6EZ6 - chain A; structure by X-ray diffraction, 2.04 A resolution.

[Chain A]
Molecule: Phosphatidylinositol 4,5-bisphosphate 3-kinase catalytic subunit delta isoform
Organism: Mus musculus
Notes: EC 2.7.1.153
UniProt: O35904 (PK3CD_MOUSE); the construct has insertions or renumbered stretches relative to UniProt, so the offset changes along the chain: -6 to 98 = UniProt 1-105; 106-507 = UniProt 106-507; 509-1044 = UniProt 508-1043
Chain sequence (1051 residues; row label = number of the first residue in the row; numbers below 1 keep their minus sign (Met-6 is residue -6)):
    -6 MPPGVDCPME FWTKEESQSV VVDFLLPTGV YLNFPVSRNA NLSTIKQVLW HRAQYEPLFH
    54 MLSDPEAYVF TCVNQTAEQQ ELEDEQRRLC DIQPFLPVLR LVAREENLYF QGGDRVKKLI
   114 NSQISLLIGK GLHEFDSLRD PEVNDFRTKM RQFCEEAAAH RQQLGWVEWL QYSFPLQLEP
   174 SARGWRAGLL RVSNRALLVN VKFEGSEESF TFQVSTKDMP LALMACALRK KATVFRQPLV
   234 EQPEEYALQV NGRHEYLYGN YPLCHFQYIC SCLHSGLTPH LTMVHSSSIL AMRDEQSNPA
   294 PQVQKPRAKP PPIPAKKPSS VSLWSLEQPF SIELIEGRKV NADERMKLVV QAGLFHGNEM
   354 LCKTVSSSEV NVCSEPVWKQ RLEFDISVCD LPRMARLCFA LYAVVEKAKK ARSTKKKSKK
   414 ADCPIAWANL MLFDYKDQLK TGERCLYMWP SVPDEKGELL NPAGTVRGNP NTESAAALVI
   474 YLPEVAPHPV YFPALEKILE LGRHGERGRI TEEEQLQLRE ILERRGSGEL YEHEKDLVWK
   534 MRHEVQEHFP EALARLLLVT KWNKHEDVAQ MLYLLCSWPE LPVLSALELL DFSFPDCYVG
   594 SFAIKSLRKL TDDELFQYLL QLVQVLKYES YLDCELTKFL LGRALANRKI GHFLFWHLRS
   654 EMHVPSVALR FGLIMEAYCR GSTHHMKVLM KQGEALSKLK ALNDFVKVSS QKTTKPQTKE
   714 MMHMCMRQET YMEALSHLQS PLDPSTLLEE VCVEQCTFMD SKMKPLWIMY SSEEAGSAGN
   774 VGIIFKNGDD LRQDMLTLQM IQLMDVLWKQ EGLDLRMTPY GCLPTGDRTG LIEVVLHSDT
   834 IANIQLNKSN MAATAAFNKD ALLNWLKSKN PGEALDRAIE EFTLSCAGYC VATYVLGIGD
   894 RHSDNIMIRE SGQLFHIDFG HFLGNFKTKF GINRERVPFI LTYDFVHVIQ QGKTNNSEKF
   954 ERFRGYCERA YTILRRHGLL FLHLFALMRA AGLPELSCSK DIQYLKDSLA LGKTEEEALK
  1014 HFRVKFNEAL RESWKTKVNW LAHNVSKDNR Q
Unresolved in the structure: -6 to 106, 178-186, 294-314, 399-414, 446-451, 518-520, 919-926, 1033-1044
Construct notes: insertion (99-105, 508)
Ligand contacts: C5Z (methyl 2-methoxy-5-[4-[5-[(4-propan-2-ylpiperazin-1-yl)methyl]-1,3-oxazol-2-yl]-2H-indazol-6-yl]pyridine-3-carboxylate): Thr750, Met752, Ser754, Pro758, Trp760, Ile777, Lys779, Leu784, Asp787, Tyr813, Ile825, Glu826, Val827, Val828, Ser831, Asp832, Thr833, Met900, Ile910, Asp911
Swiss-Prot annotation at these positions:
  - region: Phe751 to Lys757 (G-loop), Gly890 to Asn898 (Catalytic loop), His909 to Thr935 (Activation loop)
  - modified residue: Tyr524 (Phosphotyrosine), Ser1039 (Phosphoserine)

[Summary]
Bound to chain A: compound C5Z.
Chain A is Phosphatidylinositol 4,5-bisphosphate 3-kinase catalytic subunit delta isoform (Mus musculus); the
structure, PI3 kinase delta in complex with Methyl
5-(4-(5-((4-isopropylpiperazin-1-yl)methyl)oxazol-2-yl)-1H-indazol-6-yl)-2-methoxynicotinate, was determined
by X-ray diffraction (same publication as 6EYZ).
